6CM9 - chains T and M of the 9 polymer chains in the assembly; structure by electron microscopy, 3.73 A resolution.

Chain T:
Protein: Bone marrow stromal antigen 2, Protein Nef chimera
Organism: Homo sapiens
Notes: fragment: Tetherin Nef
UniProt: chimeric construct of Q10589, Q90VU7: residues 2-21 from Q10589 (BST2_HUMAN) positions 2-21 (same numbers); residues 32-237 from Q90VU7 positions 1-206 (UniProt number = residue number - 31)
Amino-acid sequence (264 residues; numbered -26 to 237; the number before each row is that of its first residue; numbers below 1 keep their minus sign (Met-26 is residue -26)):
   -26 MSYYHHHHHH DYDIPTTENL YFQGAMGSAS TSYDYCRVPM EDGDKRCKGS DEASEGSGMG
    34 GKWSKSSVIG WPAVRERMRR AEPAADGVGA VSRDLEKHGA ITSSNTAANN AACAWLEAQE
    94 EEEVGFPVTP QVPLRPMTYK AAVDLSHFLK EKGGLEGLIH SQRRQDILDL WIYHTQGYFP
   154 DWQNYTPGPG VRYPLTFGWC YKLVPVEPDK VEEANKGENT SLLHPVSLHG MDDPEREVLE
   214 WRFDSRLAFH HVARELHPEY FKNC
Disordered / not traced: -26 to 3, 17-237
Construct notes: expression tag (-26 to 1); linker (22-31)

Chain M:
Protein: AP-1 complex subunit mu-1
Organism: Mus musculus
UniProt: P35585 (AP1M1_MOUSE); residue numbers follow UniProt; this construct covers 1-423
Amino-acid sequence (423 residues; row label = number of the first residue in the row):
     1 MSASAVYVLD LKGKVLICRN YRGDVDMSEV EHFMPILMEK EEEGMLSPIL AHGGVRFMWI
    61 KHNNLYLVAT SKKNACVSLV FSFLYKVVQV FSEYFKELEE ESIRDNFVII YELLDELMDF
   121 GYPQTTDSKI LQEYITQEGH KLETGAPRPP ATVTNAVSWR SEGIKYRKNE VFLDVIEAVN
   181 LLVSANGNVL RSEIVGSIKM RVFLSGMPEL RLGLNDKVLF DNTGRGKSKS VELEDVKFHQ
   241 CVRLSRFEND RTISFIPPDG EFELMSYRLN THVKPLIWIE SVIEKHSHSR IEYMVKAKSQ
   301 FKRRSTANNV EIHIPVPNDA DSPKFKTTVG SVKWVPENSE IVWSVKSFPG GKEYLMRAHF
   361 GLPSVEAEDK EGKPPISVKF EIPYFTTSGI QVRYLKIIEK SGYQALPWVR YITQNGDYQL
   421 RTQ
Disordered / not traced: 1, 139-145
Curated features (UniProtKB/Swiss-Prot):
  - modified residue: Ser2 (N-acetylserine), Thr152 (Phosphothreonine), Thr154 (Phosphothreonine), Thr223 (Phosphothreonine)

How chain T and chain M interact:
Residue-residue contacts (31; chain T residue first):
  Thr4(T) - Arg410(M)
  Tyr6(T) - Asn308(M)  hydrogen bond
  Tyr6(T) - Glu381(M)
  Tyr6(T) - Pro383(M)  hydrophobic
  Tyr6(T) - Tyr384(M)
  Tyr6(T) - Arg410(M)
  Asp7(T) - Tyr384(M)  hydrogen bond (backbone-side chain)
  Asp7(T) - Arg410(M)
  Tyr8(T) - Leu173(M)
  Tyr8(T) - Asp174(M)
  Tyr8(T) - Trp408(M)  hydrophobic
  Tyr8(T) - Val409(M)
  Tyr8(T) - Arg410(M)  hydrogen bond
  Cys9(T) - Trp408(M)
  Cys9(T) - Val409(M)  hydrogen bond (backbone-backbone)
  Arg10(T) - Pro407(M)
  Arg10(T) - Trp408(M)
  Val11(T) - Val392(M)  hydrophobic
  Val11(T) - Pro407(M)
  Val11(T) - Val409(M)  hydrophobic
  Pro12(T) - Arg393(M)
  Pro12(T) - Tyr394(M)
  Pro12(T) - Leu395(M)  hydrogen bond (backbone-backbone)
  Met13(T) - Leu395(M)
  Met13(T) - Lys396(M)
  Met13(T) - Ile397(M)
  Met13(T) - Gln404(M)
  Glu14(T) - Tyr394(M)
  Glu14(T) - Lys396(M)
  Asp15(T) - Arg393(M)
  Asp15(T) - Tyr394(M)
Interface residues without a listed pair, chain M (22 interface residues in all): Phe172, Tyr403, Ala405, Leu406, Ile412

Overview:
11 residues of chain T and 22 residues of chain M are in contact, with 5 hydrogen bonds. Polar pairs include
Tyr6(T)-Asn308(M), Asp7(T)-Tyr384(M) and Tyr8(T)-Arg410(M).
Chain T is Bone marrow stromal antigen 2, Protein Nef chimera (Homo sapiens) and chain M is AP-1 complex
subunit mu-1 (Mus musculus); the structure, Structure of the cargo bound AP-1:Arf1:tetherin-Nef closed trimer
monomeric subunit, was determined by electron microscopy, deposited together with 6D83, 6D84, 6DFF and 6CRI.
